4QWX - chains Q and R of the 28 polymer chains in the assembly; structure by X-ray diffraction, 2.90 A resolution.

Chain Q:
Name: Proteasome subunit alpha type-4
Source organism: Saccharomyces cerevisiae
Notes: EC 3.4.25.1
Reference sequence: P40303 (PSA4_YEAST); residues -1 to 252 here correspond to UniProt positions 1-254 (UniProt number = residue number + 2)
Chain sequence (254 residues; each row starts with the number of its first residue; numbers below 1 keep their minus sign (Met-1 is residue -1)):
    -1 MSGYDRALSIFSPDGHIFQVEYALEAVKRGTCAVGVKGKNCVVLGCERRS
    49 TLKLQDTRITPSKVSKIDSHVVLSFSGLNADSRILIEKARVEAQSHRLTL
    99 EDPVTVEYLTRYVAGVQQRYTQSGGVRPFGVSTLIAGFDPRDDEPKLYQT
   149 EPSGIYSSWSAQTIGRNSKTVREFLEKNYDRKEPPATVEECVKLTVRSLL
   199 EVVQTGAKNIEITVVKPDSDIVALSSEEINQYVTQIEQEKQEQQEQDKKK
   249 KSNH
Unresolved in the structure: -1 to 0, 241-252
UniProt features mapped onto this chain:
  - modified residue: Thr58 (Phosphothreonine)

Chain R:
Name: Proteasome subunit alpha type-5
Source organism: Saccharomyces cerevisiae
Notes: EC 3.4.25.1
Reference sequence: P32379 (PSA5_YEAST); residues -7 to 252 here correspond to UniProt positions 1-260 (UniProt number = residue number + 8)
Chain sequence (260 residues; row label = number of the first residue in the row; numbers below 1 keep their minus sign (Met-7 is residue -7)):
    -7 MFLTRSEYDRGVSTFSPEGRLFQVEYSLEAIKLGSTAIGIATKEGVVLGV
    43 EKRATSPLLESDSIEKIVEIDRHIGCAMSGLTADARSMIEHARTAAVTHN
    93 LYYDEDINVESLTQSVCDLALRFGEGASGEERLMSRPFGVALLIAGHDAD
   143 DGYQLFHAEPSGTFYRYNAKAIGSGSEGAQAELLNEWHSSLTLKEAELLV
   193 LKILKQVMEEKLDENNAQLSCITKQDGFKIYDNEKTAELIKELKEKEAAE
   243 SPEEADVEMS
Unresolved in the structure: -7 to 0, 118-124, 243-252

Interface between chain Q and chain R:
Residue-residue contacts (65; chain Q residue first):
  Asp3(Q) - Glu117(R)
  Arg4(Q) - Asp1(R)  salt bridge
  Arg4(Q) - Glu117(R)
  Ala5(Q) - Val4(R)  hydrophobic
  Ala5(Q) - Glu117(R)  hydrogen bond (backbone-side chain)
  Ala5(Q) - Ser127(R)
  Ser7(Q) - Ser127(R)
  Ser7(Q) - Arg128(R)
  Ile8(Q) - Asp1(R)
  Ile8(Q) - Gln15(R)
  Phe9(Q) - Gln15(R)
  Phe9(Q) - Tyr18(R)  hydrophobic
  Phe9(Q) - Ser19(R)
  Phe9(Q) - Ala22(R)  hydrophobic
  Phe9(Q) - Leu73(R)  hydrophobic
  Phe9(Q) - Arg128(R)
  Phe9(Q) - Pro129(R)
  Phe9(Q) - Gly131(R)
  Ser10(Q) - Tyr18(R)
  Pro11(Q) - Tyr18(R)  hydrophobic
  Pro11(Q) - Glu21(R)
  Asp12(Q) - Glu21(R)
  Gly13(Q) - Tyr18(R)
  Gly13(Q) - Glu21(R)
  Gly13(Q) - Ala22(R)
  His14(Q) - Leu25(R)
  Ile15(Q) - Leu73(R)  hydrophobic
  Ile15(Q) - Arg128(R)
  Lys35(Q) - Glu52(R)  salt bridge
  Gln116(Q) - Ala75(R)
  Gln116(Q) - Asp76(R)
  Gln116(Q) - Arg128(R)
  Thr119(Q) - Arg128(R)  hydrogen bond (backbone-side chain)
  Gln120(Q) - Met126(R)
  Gln120(Q) - Ser127(R)  hydrogen bond (backbone-backbone)
  Gln120(Q) - Arg128(R)
  Gln120(Q) - Phe130(R)
  Ser121(Q) - Ser127(R)
  Gly122(Q) - Ser127(R)
  Ser151(Q) - Ala75(R)
  Gly152(Q) - Ala75(R)
  Ile153(Q) - Thr74(R)
  Ile153(Q) - Ala75(R)
  Ser155(Q) - Leu51(R)
  Ser155(Q) - Ser55(R)
  Ser156(Q) - Leu51(R)
  Ser156(Q) - Glu52(R)  hydrogen bond (backbone-backbone)
  Ser156(Q) - Ser55(R)  hydrogen bond (backbone-side chain)
  Trp157(Q) - Thr47(R)
  Trp157(Q) - Ser48(R)
  Trp157(Q) - Leu50(R)
  Trp157(Q) - Leu51(R)
  Trp157(Q) - Glu52(R)
  Ser158(Q) - Leu50(R)  hydrogen bond (backbone-backbone)
  Ser158(Q) - Glu52(R)  hydrogen bond
  Ala159(Q) - Leu50(R)
  Leu173(Q) - Leu50(R)  hydrophobic
  Glu174(Q) - Ser48(R)  hydrogen bond
  Glu174(Q) - Pro49(R)
  Glu174(Q) - Leu50(R)
  Tyr177(Q) - Leu50(R)  hydrophobic
  Arg179(Q) - Pro49(R)  hydrogen bond (side chain-backbone)
  Arg179(Q) - Leu50(R)
  Arg179(Q) - Leu51(R)  hydrogen bond (side chain-backbone)
  Arg179(Q) - Glu52(R)
Other interface residues (no listed pair), chain Q (31 interface residues in all): Arg170
Other interface residues (no listed pair), chain R (28 interface residues in all): Ser53, Ser79

Overview:
31 residues of chain Q and 28 residues of chain R are in contact, with 10 hydrogen bonds and 2 salt bridges.
Polar contacts include Arg4(Q)-Asp1(R), Lys35(Q)-Glu52(R) and Ala5(Q)-Glu117(R).
Chain Q is Proteasome subunit alpha type-4 and chain R is Proteasome subunit alpha type-5, both from
Saccharomyces cerevisiae; the structure, yCP in complex with the epoxyketone inhibitor ONX 0914, was
determined by X-ray diffraction (same publication as 4QUX, 4QUY, 4QV0, 4QV1, 4QV3, 4QV4 and 42 further
entries).
